7MI5 - chains A and E of the 8 polymer chains in the assembly; structure by electron microscopy, 3.57 A resolution.

# Chain A
Name: CRISPR-associated exonuclease Cas4/endonuclease Cas1 fusion
Source organism: Geobacter sulfurreducens
Notes: EC 3.1.-.-, 3.1.12.1
Reference sequence: Q74H36 (CS4F1_GEOSL); residues 1-559 here = UniProt positions 1-559
Amino-acid sequence (559 residues; numbered 1 to 559; the number before each row is that of its first residue):
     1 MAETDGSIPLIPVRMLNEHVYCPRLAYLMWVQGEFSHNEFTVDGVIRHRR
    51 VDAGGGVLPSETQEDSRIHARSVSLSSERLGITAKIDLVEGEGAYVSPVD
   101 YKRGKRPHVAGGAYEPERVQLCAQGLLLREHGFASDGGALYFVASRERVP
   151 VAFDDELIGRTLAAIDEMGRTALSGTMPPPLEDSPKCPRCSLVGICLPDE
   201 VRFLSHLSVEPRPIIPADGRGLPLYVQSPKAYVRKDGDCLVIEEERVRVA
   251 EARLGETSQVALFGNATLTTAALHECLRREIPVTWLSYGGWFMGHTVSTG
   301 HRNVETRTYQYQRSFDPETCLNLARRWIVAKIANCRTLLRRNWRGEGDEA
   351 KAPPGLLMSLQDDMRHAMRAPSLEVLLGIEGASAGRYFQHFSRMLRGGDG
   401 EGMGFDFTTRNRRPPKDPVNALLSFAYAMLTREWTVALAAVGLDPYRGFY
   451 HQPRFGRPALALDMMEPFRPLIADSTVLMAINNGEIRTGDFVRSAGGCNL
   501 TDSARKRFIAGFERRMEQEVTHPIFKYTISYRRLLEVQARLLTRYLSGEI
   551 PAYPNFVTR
Disordered / not traced: 1-5, 559
Ion coordination: 4Fe-4S cluster Fe: Cys22, Cys187, Cys190, Cys196; Mn2+ site 1: His48, Asp100, Tyr101 (shared with 1 residue of chain H); Mn2+ site 2: Glu380, Glu466
Small-molecule neighbours: 4Fe-4S cluster (SF4): Tyr21, Cys22, Arg24, Leu25, Pro180, Leu181, Lys186, Cys187, Cys190, Leu192, Val193, Cys196, Pro198
Swiss-Prot annotation at these positions:
  - binding site ([4Fe-4S] cluster): Cys22, Cys187, Cys190, Cys196
  - binding site (Mn(2+)): Asp87, Asp100, Glu380, His451, Glu466
From the paper describing this entry:
  - specificity-determining residues: Glu18
  - specificity-determining residues: Arg14, Leu25, Leu192 (by similarity / conservation)
  - mutagenesis - H48G, D100A: decreased catalytic activity
  - mutagenesis - S191A: decreased catalytic activity on Gsu-PAM
  - mutagenesis - E18Y: abolished catalytic activity on both PAMs

# Chain E
Name: CRISPR-associated endoribonuclease Cas2
Source organism: Geobacter sulfurreducens
Notes: EC 3.1.-.-
Reference sequence: Q74H35 (CAS2_GEOSL); numbering as in UniProt (aligned over 1-95)
Amino-acid sequence (95 residues; numbered 1 to 95; the number before each row is that of its first residue):
     1 MEHLYIVSYDIRNQRRWRRLFKTMHGFGCWLQLSVFQCRLDRIRIIKMEA
    51 AINEIVNHAEDHVLILDLGPAENVKPKVSSIGKTFDPILRQAVIV
Ion coordination: Mn2+: Tyr9, Asp10, Ser34 (shared with 1 residue of chain H)
Swiss-Prot annotation at these positions:
  - binding site (Mg(2+)): Asp10

# Chain A / chain E interface
Pairs across the interface (36):
  Asn38(A) - Ile43(E)
  Glu39(A) - Arg42(E)  salt bridge
  Val42(A) - Ile43(E)  hydrophobic
  Ile46(A) - Ala50(E)  hydrophobic
  Arg49(A) - Ala50(E)
  Gly219(A) - Asp41(E)
  Gly219(A) - Ile43(E)
  Arg220(A) - Arg90(E)
  Leu222(A) - Arg90(E)
  Leu222(A) - Gln91(E)
  Leu222(A) - Ala92(E)
  Pro223(A) - Ala92(E)
  Leu224(A) - Val93(E)  hydrophobic
  Tyr225(A) - Ala92(E)  hydrophobic
  Tyr225(A) - Val93(E)  hydrogen bond (backbone-backbone)
  Tyr225(A) - Ile94(E)
  Tyr225(A) - Val95(E)
  Val226(A) - Val95(E)
  Gln227(A) - Ile94(E)
  Gln227(A) - Val95(E)
  Ser228(A) - Val95(E)  hydrogen bond (side chain-backbone)
  Asp236(A) - Lys22(E)  salt bridge
  Gly237(A) - Lys22(E)
  Cys239(A) - His25(E)
  Ile242(A) - Val95(E)  hydrophobic
  Ala250(A) - Val95(E)  hydrophobic
  Arg253(A) - His25(E)
  Arg253(A) - Gly26(E)
  Arg253(A) - Phe27(E)
  Arg253(A) - Gly28(E)  hydrogen bond (side chain-backbone)
  Arg253(A) - Ile88(E)
  Glu256(A) - Arg39(E)
  Glu256(A) - Arg44(E)  salt bridge
  Lys506(A) - Ile94(E)  hydrogen bond (side chain-backbone)
  Lys506(A) - Val95(E)  hydrogen bond (side chain-backbone)
  Ile509(A) - Ile94(E)  hydrophobic
Other interface residues (no listed pair), chain A (32 interface residues in all): Asp43, Ala217, Asp218, Gly221, Asp238, Val249, Gly255, Ala510, Glu513
Other interface residues (no listed pair), chain E (22 interface residues in all): Thr23, Cys29, Ile46, Lys47

# Overview
32 residues of chain A face 22 of chain E across their interface; the contacts include 5 hydrogen bonds and 3
salt bridges. Among the polar pairs are Glu39(A)-Arg42(E), Asp236(A)-Lys22(E) and Glu256(A)-Arg44(E). The
paper reports that H48G and D100A of chain A reduce catalytic activity; specificity determinants Glu18(A),
Arg14(A) and Leu25(A) among others; 4 substitutions were tested in all.
Here chain A is CRISPR-associated exonuclease Cas4/endonuclease Cas1 fusion and chain E is CRISPR-associated
endoribonuclease Cas2, both from Geobacter sulfurreducens. Entry 7MI5 (Asymmetrical PAM-Non PAM prespacer
bound Cas4/Cas1/Cas2 complex) was determined by electron microscopy, deposited together with 7MI4, 7MI9, 7MIB
and 7MID.
